Entry 8FB1 (X-ray diffraction, 2.18 A resolution); this record covers chain A.

# Chain A
Name: Nuclear receptor ROR-gamma
From: Homo sapiens
UniProt: P51449 (RORG_HUMAN); numbering as in UniProt (aligned over 259-517)
Chain sequence (262 residues; row label = number of the first residue in the row):
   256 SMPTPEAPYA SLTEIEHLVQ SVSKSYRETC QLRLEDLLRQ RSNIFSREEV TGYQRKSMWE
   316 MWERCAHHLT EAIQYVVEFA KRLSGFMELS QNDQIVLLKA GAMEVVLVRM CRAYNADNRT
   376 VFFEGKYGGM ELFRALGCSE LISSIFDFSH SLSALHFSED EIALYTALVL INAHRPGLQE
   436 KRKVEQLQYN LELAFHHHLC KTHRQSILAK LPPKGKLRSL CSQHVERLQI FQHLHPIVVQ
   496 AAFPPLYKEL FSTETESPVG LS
Unresolved in the structure: 256-259, 508-517
Construct notes: expression tag (256-258); engineered mutation S278 (Cys in P51449), S345 (Cys in P51449)
Swiss-Prot annotation at these positions:
  - motif: L501 to F506 (AF-2)
  - mutagenesis: A327 (A327F: Completely abolishes transcriptional activity), F378 (F378Q: Completely abolishes transcriptional activity), I397 (I397N: Nearly abolishes transcriptional activity)
Residues lining bound ligands:
  - 4Y5 (4-{1-[2-chloro-6-(trifluoromethyl)benzoyl]-4-fluoro-1H-indazol-3-yl}-3-fluorobenzoic acid), molecule 1: L267, E271, H452, C455, K456
  - 4Y5, molecule 2: W317, A321, L324, T325, I328, Q329, L353, K354, A357, M358, V480, L483, Q484, Q487, V494, Q495, A496, A497, F498, P499, L501, Y502, L505, F506
  - XNR (N-(3-{[(3S)-4-(cyclopentanecarbonyl)-3-methylpiperazin-1-yl]methyl}-5-fluoro-2-methylphenyl)-4-fluorobenzene-1-sulfonamide): L287, W317, C320, H323, L324, M365, A368, Y369, V376, F377, F378, F388, L391, C393, L396, I397, I400, F401, S404, H479, R482, L483, F486
Reported in the primary citation:
  - binding site for XNR: F377, S404, H479
  - conformationally variable residues (side-chain flip): H323
  - contacts within the chain: H323-E379 (salt bridge)

# In short
Bound to chain A: compound XNR and compound 4Y5. UniProt lists 3 mutagenesis sites. The paper reports a
binding site for XNR at F377, S404 and H479; conformational variability at H323.
Chain A is Nuclear receptor ROR-gamma (Homo sapiens); the structure, HUMAN RETENOID-RELATED ORPHAN
RECEPTOR-GAMMA (RORC2) LIGAND-BINDING DOMAIN IN COMPLEX WITH COMPOUND 6a ANDINDAZOLE ACID BOUND IN ..., was
determined by X-ray diffraction, deposited together with 8FAV and 8FB2.
